PDB entry 1DRH | X-ray diffraction, 2.30 A resolution | chain A

# Chain A
Molecule: Dihydrofolate reductase
Organism: Escherichia coli
Notes: EC 1.5.1.3
UniProtKB: P0ABQ4 (DYR_ECOLI); residue numbers follow UniProt; this construct covers 1-159
Chain sequence (159 residues; numbered 1 to 159; the number before each row is that of its first residue):
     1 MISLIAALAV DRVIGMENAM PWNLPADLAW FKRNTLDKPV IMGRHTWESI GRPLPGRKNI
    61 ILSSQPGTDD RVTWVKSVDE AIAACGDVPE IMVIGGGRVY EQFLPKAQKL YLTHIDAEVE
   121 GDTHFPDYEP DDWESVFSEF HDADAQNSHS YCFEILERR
Construct notes: conflict Asp37 (Asn in P0ABQ4)
Curated features (UniProtKB/Swiss-Prot):
  - binding site (substrate): Ile5, Asp27, Arg52, Arg57, Thr113
  - binding site (NADP(+)): Ala7, Val13 to Ala19, His45, Thr46, Ser63, Ser64, Lys76, Gly95 to Gln102
  - natural variant: Leu28 (L28R: In strain: B[RT500] isozyme 2), Trp30 (W30G: In strain: 1810), Glu154 (E154K: In strain: B[MB1428]; E154Q: In strain: 1810)
  - mutagenesis: Met16 (M16F/S: Increases catalytic rate about 2-fold; M16N: Increases catalytic rate about 2-fold. Increases catalytic rate about 7-fold; when associated with L-20; Y-42; F-92; A-85 and S-152), Met20 (M20I/V: Increases catalytic rate 2-fold; M20L: Increases catalytic rate 2.5-fold. Increases catalytic rate about 7-fold; when associated with N-16; Y-42; F-92; A-85 and S-152), Met42 (M42V: Increases catalytic rate almost 2-fold; M42Y: Increases catalytic rate almost 2-fold. Increases catalytic rate about 7-fold; when associated with N-16; L-20; A-85; F-92 and S-152), Cys85 (C85A: Decreases catalytic rate by one third. Increases catalytic rate about 7-fold; when associated with N-16; L-20; Y-42; F-92 and S-152), Met92 (M92F: No effect. Increases catalytic rate about 7-fold; when associated with N-16; L-20; Y-42; A-85 and S-152; M92L: No effect), Cys152 (C152S: Increases catalytic rate 1.5-fold. Increases catalytic rate about 7-fold; when associated with N-16; L-20; Y-42; A-85 and F-92)
Ligand contacts: NADP (NAP; NADP nicotinamide-adenine-dinucleotide phosphate): Ile5, Ala6, Ala7, Ile14, Gly15, Met16, Asn18, Ala19, Met20, Trp22, Gly43, Arg44, His45, Thr46, Leu62, Ser63, Ser64, Gln65, Lys76, Ser77, Val78, Ile94, Gly95, Gly96, Gly97, Arg98, Val99, Tyr100, Gln102, Thr123

# In short
Ligands of chain A: NADP. Curated annotation (UniProt) lists 5 substrate-binding residues, 21 NADP+-binding
residues and 6 mutagenesis sites.
Chain A is Dihydrofolate reductase (Escherichia coli); the structure, Isomorphous crystal structures of
escherichia coli dihydrofolate reductase complexed with folate, 5-deazafolate and
5,10-dideazatetrahydrofolate: mechanistic implications, was determined by X-ray diffraction, deposited
together with 1DYH, 1DYI and 1DYJ.
